PDB entry 6U9V | electron microscopy, 2.90 A resolution | chains A and C of the 3 polymer chains in the assembly

== Chain A (and C) ==
Molecule: P2X purinoceptor 7
Organism: Rattus norvegicus
Notes: chain C of this document is another copy of the same molecule, construct and numbering; everything in this record applies to it too
Reference sequence: Q64663 (P2RX7_RAT); residue numbers follow UniProt; this construct covers 1-595
Amino-acid sequence (609 residues; numbered 1 to 609; the number before each row is that of its first residue):
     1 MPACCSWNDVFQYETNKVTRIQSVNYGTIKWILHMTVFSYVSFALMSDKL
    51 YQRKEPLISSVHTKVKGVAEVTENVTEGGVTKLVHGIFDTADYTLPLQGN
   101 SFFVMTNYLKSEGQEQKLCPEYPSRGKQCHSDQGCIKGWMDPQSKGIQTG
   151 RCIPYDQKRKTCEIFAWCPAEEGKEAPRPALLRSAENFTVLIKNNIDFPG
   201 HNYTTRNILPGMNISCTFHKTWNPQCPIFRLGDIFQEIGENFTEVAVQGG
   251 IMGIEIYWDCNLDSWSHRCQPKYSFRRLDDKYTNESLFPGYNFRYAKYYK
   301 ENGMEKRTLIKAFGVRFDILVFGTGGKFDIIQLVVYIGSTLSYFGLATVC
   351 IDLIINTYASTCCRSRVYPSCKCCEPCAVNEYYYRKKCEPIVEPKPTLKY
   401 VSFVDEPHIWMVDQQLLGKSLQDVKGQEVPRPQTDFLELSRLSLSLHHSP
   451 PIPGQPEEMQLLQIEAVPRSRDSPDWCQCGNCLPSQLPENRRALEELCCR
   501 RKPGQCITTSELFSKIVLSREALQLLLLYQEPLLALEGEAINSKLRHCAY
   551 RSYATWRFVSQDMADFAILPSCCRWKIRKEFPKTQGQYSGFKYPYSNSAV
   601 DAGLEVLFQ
Not modelled in the structure: 1-3, 76-80, 443-469, 596-609
Disulfide bonds: Cys-119/Cys-168, Cys-135/Cys-162, Cys-216/Cys-226, Cys-260/Cys-269
Covalently attached groups: palmitic acid (PLM) linked to Cys-4, Ser-360, Cys-362, Cys-363, Cys-374, Cys-377; N-acetylglucosamine (NAG) linked to Asn-187, Asn-213, Asn-241, Asn-284
Construct notes: expression tag (596-609)
Bound ions: Zn2+ site 1: Cys-477, Cys-479, Cys-482, Cys-498; Zn2+ site 2: Cys-479, Cys-499, Cys-506, Cys-572
Small-molecule neighbours:
  - GDP (guanosine-5'-diphosphate): Ser-543, Arg-546, His-547, Tyr-550, Ala-564, Phe-566, Ala-567, Ile-568, Leu-569, Arg-574, Arg-578, Lys-583, Gln-587, Tyr-588, Ser-589, Gly-590, Phe-591, Lys-592
  - Q3G (O-[(R)-[(2S)-2-(hexadecanoyloxy)-3-(octadecanoyloxy)propoxy](hydroxy)phosphoryl]-D-serine), molecule 1: Phe-38, Val-41, Ile-337, Leu-341, Phe-344, Gly-345, Thr-348
  - Q3G, molecule 2: Ser-342, Tyr-343, Gly-345, Leu-346, Val-349
UniProt features mapped onto this chain:
  - region: Ser-360 to Cys-377 (C-cys anchor)
  - binding site (ATP): Thr-189, Arg-294, Lys-311
  - binding site (Na(+)): Ser-342
  - binding site (Zn(2+)): Cys-479, Cys-499, Cys-506, Cys-572
  - binding site (GTP): Arg-546, His-547, Tyr-550, Ala-567, Lys-583, Ser-589, Gly-590
  - site: Ser-342 (Selectivity filter 1)
  - modified residue: Arg-125 (ADP-ribosylarginine)
  - lipidation (S-palmitoyl cysteine): Cys-4, Cys-362, Cys-363, Cys-374, Cys-377
  - glycosylation (N-linked (GlcNAc...) asparagine): Asn-74, Asn-187, Asn-202, Asn-213, Asn-241, Asn-284
  - mutagenesis: Phe-88 (F88A: Decreases inhibitory potencies of antagonists), Phe-103 (F103A: Decreases inhibitory potencies of antagonists), Arg-125 (R125A: Moderately decreases the affinity for BzATP. Does not affect the binding affinity of ATP), Gln-143 (Q143A: Reduces the affinity for both ATP and BzATP), Ile-214 (I214A: Does not significantly affect the affinity for either ATP or BzATP), Lys-297 (K297V: Does not affect the inhibitory potency of the tested antagonists)
From the paper describing this entry:
  - post-translational modification sites: Cys-4, Ser-360, Cys-362, Cys-363, Cys-374, Cys-377
  - Zn2+ coordination: Cys-477, Cys-479, Cys-482, Cys-498, Cys-499, Cys-506, Cys-572
  - binding site for GDP: Arg-546, Tyr-550, Ala-567, Leu-569, Arg-574, Arg-578, Lys-583, Phe-591

== How chain A and chain C interact ==
Pairs across the interface - 158 pairs, chain A then chain C:
  Asn-16(A) / Asn-16(C)
  Lys-17(A) / Asn-16(C)
  Lys-17(A) / Lys-17(C)  hydrogen bond (backbone-backbone)
  Lys-17(A) / Glu-389(C)  salt bridge
  Val-18(A) / Glu-14(C)
  Val-18(A) / Thr-15(C)
  Val-18(A) / Lys-17(C)  hydrogen bond (backbone-side chain)
  Thr-19(A) / Tyr-13(C)
  Thr-19(A) / Glu-14(C)
  Thr-19(A) / Thr-15(C)  hydrogen bond (backbone-backbone)
  Arg-20(A) / Gln-12(C)
  Arg-20(A) / Tyr-13(C)
  Arg-20(A) / Glu-14(C)  salt bridge
  Ile-21(A) / Phe-11(C)
  Ile-21(A) / Gln-12(C)
  Ile-21(A) / Tyr-13(C)  hydrogen bond (backbone-backbone)
  Ile-21(A) / Thr-15(C)
  Gln-22(A) / Gln-12(C)  hydrogen bond (backbone-side chain)
  Ser-23(A) / Phe-11(C)  hydrogen bond (backbone-backbone)
  Val-24(A) / Phe-11(C)  hydrophobic
  Tyr-26(A) / Tyr-13(C)  hydrophobic
  Lys-30(A) / Gln-12(C)
  Lys-30(A) / Tyr-13(C)
  Trp-31(A) / Val-10(C)  hydrogen bond (side chain-backbone)
  Tyr-40(A) / Ile-330(C)
  Ala-44(A) / Ile-331(C)  hydrophobic
  Asp-48(A) / Asp-329(C)
  Asp-48(A) / Ile-331(C)
  Leu-50(A) / Ile-331(C)  hydrophobic
  Leu-95(A) / Pro-96(C)  hydrophobic
  Gln-116(A) / His-85(C)
  Gln-116(A) / Gly-86(C)
  Gln-116(A) / Ile-87(C)
  Met-140(A) / Val-68(C)
  Asp-141(A) / Val-68(C)
  Lys-145(A) / Val-68(C)
  Lys-145(A) / Ile-87(C)
  Lys-145(A) / Asp-89(C)
  Ile-147(A) / Glu-70(C)
  Ile-147(A) / Ile-87(C)  hydrophobic
  Phe-165(A) / His-85(C)
  Phe-165(A) / Ile-87(C)
  Trp-167(A) / Ile-87(C)
  Ile-251(A) / His-62(C)
  Glu-255(A) / Ile-58(C)
  Glu-255(A) / Asp-197(C)
  Arg-276(A) / Asn-195(C)  hydrogen bond
  Arg-276(A) / Asp-197(C)  salt bridge
  Arg-276(A) / Thr-204(C)
  Leu-278(A) / Ser-60(C)
  Leu-278(A) / Asn-195(C)  hydrogen bond (backbone-side chain)
  Leu-278(A) / Arg-206(C)  hydrogen bond (backbone-side chain)
  Asp-279(A) / Arg-206(C)
  Asp-280(A) / Arg-206(C)
  Leu-287(A) / Leu-191(C)  hydrophobic
  Leu-287(A) / Ile-208(C)  hydrophobic
  Leu-287(A) / Ile-214(C)  hydrophobic
  Phe-288(A) / Lys-64(C)
  Phe-288(A) / Lys-66(C)
  Phe-288(A) / Leu-191(C)  hydrophobic
  Phe-288(A) / Lys-193(C)  hydrogen bond (backbone-side chain)
  Gly-290(A) / His-62(C)
  Tyr-291(A) / His-62(C)
  Tyr-291(A) / Pro-96(C)
  Tyr-291(A) / Leu-97(C)  hydrogen bond (side chain-backbone)
  Tyr-291(A) / Gln-98(C)
  Asn-292(A) / Lys-64(C)
  Asn-292(A) / Gln-98(C)  hydrogen bond (backbone-side chain)
  Phe-293(A) / Gln-98(C)
  Arg-294(A) / Asp-89(C)  salt bridge
  Arg-294(A) / Thr-90(C)
  Arg-294(A) / Ala-91(C)
  Tyr-298(A) / Asp-92(C)
  Tyr-298(A) / Lys-297(C)
  Arg-307(A) / Asp-89(C)  salt bridge
  Leu-309(A) / Ala-91(C)  hydrophobic
  Arg-316(A) / Ser-60(C)
  Arg-316(A) / Val-61(C)  hydrogen bond (side chain-backbone)
  Arg-316(A) / His-62(C)
  Arg-316(A) / Gln-98(C)  hydrogen bond (side chain-backbone)
  Arg-316(A) / Gly-99(C)
  Asp-318(A) / Ser-60(C)  hydrogen bond
  Leu-320(A) / Ser-59(C)
  Phe-322(A) / Ile-58(C)  hydrophobic
  Phe-322(A) / Pro-199(C)  hydrophobic
  Tyr-336(A) / Val-335(C)  hydrophobic
  Ser-339(A) / Val-335(C)
  Ser-339(A) / Gly-338(C)
  Ser-339(A) / Ser-339(C)  hydrogen bond
  Ser-342(A) / Gly-338(C)  hydrogen bond (side chain-backbone)
  Ser-342(A) / Leu-341(C)
  Ser-342(A) / Ser-342(C)  hydrogen bond
  Tyr-343(A) / Val-334(C)  hydrogen bond (side chain-backbone)
  Tyr-343(A) / Ile-337(C)
  Tyr-343(A) / Gly-338(C)  hydrogen bond (side chain-backbone)
  Thr-348(A) / Tyr-13(C)  hydrogen bond (backbone-side chain)
  Ile-351(A) / Tyr-13(C)  hydrophobic
  Asp-352(A) / Tyr-13(C)  hydrogen bond
  Ile-355(A) / Thr-15(C)
  Tyr-384(A) / Arg-20(C)  hydrogen bond
  Lys-386(A) / Lys-17(C)
  Lys-387(A) / Asn-16(C)  hydrogen bond (side chain-backbone)
  Lys-387(A) / Lys-17(C)
  Lys-387(A) / Val-18(C)  hydrogen bond (backbone-backbone)
  Cys-388(A) / Val-18(C)
  Cys-388(A) / Arg-20(C)
  Glu-389(A) / Val-18(C)  hydrogen bond (backbone-backbone)
  Glu-389(A) / Thr-19(C)  hydrogen bond (backbone-side chain)
  Glu-389(A) / Arg-20(C)  hydrogen bond (backbone-backbone)
  Pro-390(A) / Arg-20(C)
  Ile-391(A) / Thr-19(C)
  Ile-391(A) / Arg-20(C)  hydrogen bond (backbone-backbone)
  Ile-391(A) / Ile-21(C)  hydrophobic
  Ile-391(A) / Gln-22(C)
  Ile-391(A) / Tyr-382(C)
  Glu-393(A) / Gln-22(C)  hydrogen bond (backbone-backbone)
  Glu-393(A) / Ser-23(C)
  Glu-393(A) / Tyr-383(C)
  Pro-394(A) / Val-379(C)  hydrophobic
  Pro-394(A) / Tyr-382(C)
  Thr-434(A) / Leu-437(C)
  Asp-435(A) / Leu-437(C)
  Leu-437(A) / Tyr-529(C)
  Glu-438(A) / Glu-438(C)
  Glu-438(A) / Arg-441(C)
  Leu-439(A) / Arg-441(C)
  Arg-441(A) / Tyr-529(C)
  Lys-515(A) / Leu-442(C)
  Ile-516(A) / Leu-442(C)  hydrophobic
  Leu-525(A) / Leu-512(C)
  Leu-525(A) / Lys-515(C)
  Leu-526(A) / Phe-436(C)  hydrophobic
  Leu-526(A) / Leu-439(C)
  Leu-528(A) / Leu-512(C)  hydrophobic
  Tyr-529(A) / Thr-434(C)
  Tyr-529(A) / Leu-439(C)  hydrophobic
  Tyr-529(A) / Leu-512(C)
  Tyr-529(A) / Thr-555(C)  hydrogen bond (side chain-backbone)
  Tyr-529(A) / Trp-556(C)
  Gln-530(A) / Thr-434(C)  hydrogen bond
  Gln-530(A) / Arg-557(C)
  Pro-532(A) / Ser-510(C)  hydrogen bond (backbone-side chain)
  Pro-532(A) / Trp-556(C)  hydrophobic
  Pro-532(A) / Arg-557(C)
  Leu-533(A) / Val-404(C)  hydrophobic
  Leu-533(A) / Arg-500(C)
  Cys-548(A) / Phe-436(C)  hydrophobic
  Arg-551(A) / Phe-436(C)
  Ser-552(A) / Phe-436(C)
  Ser-552(A) / Ser-440(C)
  Thr-555(A) / Phe-436(C)
  Thr-555(A) / Leu-437(C)
  Val-559(A) / Leu-437(C)  hydrophobic
  Asp-562(A) / Tyr-382(C)  hydrogen bond
  Asp-562(A) / Lys-386(C)  salt bridge
  Tyr-593(A) / Val-379(C)
  Tyr-595(A) / Tyr-382(C)
  Tyr-595(A) / Arg-385(C)
Also at the interface, not in a pair above, chain A (96 interface residues in all): Gly-27, Thr-28, Ser-47, Pro-142, Gly-146, Arg-277, Ser-286, Pro-289, Tyr-299, Val-392, Met-411, Gln-561
Also at the interface, not in a pair above, chain C (86 interface residues in all): Asn-8, Val-24, Ser-184, Leu-333, Lys-387, Gln-505, Cys-506, Glu-511, Ile-516

== Summary ==
96 residues of chain A face 86 of chain C across their interface; the contacts include 35 hydrogen bonds and 6
salt bridges. Polar contacts include Lys-17(A)/Glu-389(C), Arg-20(A)/Glu-14(C) and Arg-276(A)/Asp-197(C). The
paper reports a binding site for GDP at Arg-546(A), Tyr-550(A) and Ala-567(A) among others; Zn2+ coordination
by Cys-477(A), Cys-479(A) and Cys-482(A) among others.
Chain A and chain C are both P2X purinoceptor 7 (Rattus norvegicus); the structure, Cryo electron microscopy
structure of the ATP-gated rat P2X7 ion channel in the apo, closed state, was determined by electron
microscopy, deposited together with 6U9W.
